PDB entry 6W26 | X-ray diffraction, 2.15 A resolution | chain I

# Chain I
Name: Terpenoid cyclase FgGS
From: Gibberella zeae (strain PH-1 / ATCC MYA-4620 / FGSC 9075 / NRRL 31084)
UniProt: I1RDR8 (I1RDR8_GIBZE); residue numbers follow UniProt; this construct covers 1-316
Chain sequence (316 residues; row label = number of the first residue in the row):
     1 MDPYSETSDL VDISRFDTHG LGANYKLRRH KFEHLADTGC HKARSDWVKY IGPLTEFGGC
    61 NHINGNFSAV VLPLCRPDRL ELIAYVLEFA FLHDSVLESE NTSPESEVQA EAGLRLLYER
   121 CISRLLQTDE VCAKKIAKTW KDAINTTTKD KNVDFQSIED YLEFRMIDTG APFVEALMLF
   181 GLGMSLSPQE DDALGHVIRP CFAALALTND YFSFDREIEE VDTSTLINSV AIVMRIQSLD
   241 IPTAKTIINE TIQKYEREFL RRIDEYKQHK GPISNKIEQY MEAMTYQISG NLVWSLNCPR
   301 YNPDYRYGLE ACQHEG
Disordered / not traced: 1-4, 271, 309-316
Differences from the reference sequence: conflict Ile218 (Met in I1RDR8), Ser238 (Asn in I1RDR8)
Ion coordination: Mg2+ site 1: Asp94, Glu98 (together with pyrophosphate); Na+: Glu98, Ser224, Thr225; Mg2+ site 2: Ser213, Glu217 (together with pyrophosphate)
Residues lining bound ligands: pyrophosphate (POP): Phe91, Asp94, Glu98, Arg165, Thr169, Asn209, Ser213, Arg216, Glu217, Arg300, Tyr301
Reported in the primary citation:
  - binding site for imidazole: Thr169
  - binding site for pyrophosphate: Arg216, Tyr301

# Overview
Chain I binds pyrophosphate. Asp94 and Glu98 form the Mg2+ site 1. From the paper: a binding site for
pyrophosphate at Arg216 and Tyr301; a binding site for imidazole at Thr169.
Chain I is Terpenoid cyclase FgGS (Gibberella zeae (strain PH-1 / ATCC MYA-4620 / FGSC 9075 / NRRL 31084));
the structure, Terpenoid Cyclase FgGS in Complex with Mg, Inorganic Pyrophosphate, and Imidazole, was
determined by X-ray diffraction, deposited together with 6VYD.
